Entry 7BFP (electron microscopy, 3.56 A resolution); this record covers chains A and B of the 4 polymer chains in the assembly.

Chain A:
Protein: Integrator complex subunit 9
Source organism: Homo sapiens
Reference sequence: Q9NV88 (INT9_HUMAN); residues 1-658 here = UniProt positions 1-658
Chain sequence (658 residues; row label = number of the first residue in the row):
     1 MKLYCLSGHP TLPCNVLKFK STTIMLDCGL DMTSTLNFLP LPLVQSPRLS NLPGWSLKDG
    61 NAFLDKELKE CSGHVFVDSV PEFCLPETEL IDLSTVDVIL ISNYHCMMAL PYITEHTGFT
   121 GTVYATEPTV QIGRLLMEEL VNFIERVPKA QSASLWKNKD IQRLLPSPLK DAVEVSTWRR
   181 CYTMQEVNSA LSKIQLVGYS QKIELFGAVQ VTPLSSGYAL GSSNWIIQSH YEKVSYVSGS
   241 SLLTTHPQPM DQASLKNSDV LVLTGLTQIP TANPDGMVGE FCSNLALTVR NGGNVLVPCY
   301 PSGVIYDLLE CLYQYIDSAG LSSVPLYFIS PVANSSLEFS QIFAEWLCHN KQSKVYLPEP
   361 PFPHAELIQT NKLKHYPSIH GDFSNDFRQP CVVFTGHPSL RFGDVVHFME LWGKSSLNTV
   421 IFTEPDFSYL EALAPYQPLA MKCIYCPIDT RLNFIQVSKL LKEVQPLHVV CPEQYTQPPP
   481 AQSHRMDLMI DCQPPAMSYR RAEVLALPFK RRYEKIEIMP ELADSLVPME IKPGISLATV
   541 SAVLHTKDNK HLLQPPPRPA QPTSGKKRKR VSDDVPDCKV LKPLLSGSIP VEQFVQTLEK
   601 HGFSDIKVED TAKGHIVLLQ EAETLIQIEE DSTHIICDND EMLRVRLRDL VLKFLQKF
Not modelled in the structure: 62-63, 344-371, 557-658
UniProt features mapped onto this chain:
  - motif: Lys566 to Arg570 (Nuclear localization signal)
  - binding site (1D-myo-inositol hexakisphosphate): Lys2, Phe19, Lys510, Arg511
  - cross-link: Lys58 (Glycyl lysine isopeptide (Lys-Gly) (interchain with G-Cter in SUMO2))
  - mutagenesis: Glu280 to Arg290 (Abolished interaction with BRAT1), Ser283 (S283M: Abolished interaction with BRAT1; S283R: Decreased interaction with INTS11 and BRAT1), Lys566 to Arg570 (Decreased localization in the nucleus), Thr633 to Ile635 (Abolished interaction with INTS11), Arg644 to Arg648 (Abolished interaction with INTS11), Arg644 (R644E: Abolished interaction with INTS11)

Chain B:
Protein: Integrator complex subunit 11
Source organism: Homo sapiens
Notes: EC 3.1.27.-
Reference sequence: Q5TA45 (INT11_HUMAN); residue numbers follow UniProt; this construct covers 1-600
Chain sequence (645 residues; row label = number of the first residue in the row; numbers below 1 keep their minus sign (Met-44 is residue -44)):
   -44 MDEKTTGWRG GHVVEGLAGE LEQLRARLEH HPQGQREPPP SGADPMPEIR VTPLGAGQDV
    16 GRSCILVSIA GKNVMLDCGM HMGFNDDRRF PDFSYITQNG RLTDFLDCVI ISHFHLDHCG
    76 ALPYFSEMVG YDGPIYMTHP TQAICPILLE DYRKIAVDKK GEANFFTSQM IKDCMKKVVA
   136 VHLHQTVQVD DELEIKAYYA GHVLGAAMFQ IKVGSESVVY TGDYNMTPDR HLGAAWIDKC
   196 RPNLLITEST YATTIRDSKR CRERDFLKKV HETVERGGKV LIPVFALGRA QELCILLETF
   256 WERMNLKVPI YFSTGLTEKA NHYYKLFIPW TNQKIRKTFV QRNMFEFKHI KAFDRAFADN
   316 PGPMVVFATP GMLHAGQSLQ IFRKWAGNEK NMVIMPGYCV QGTVGHKILS GQRKLEMEGR
   376 QVLEVKMQVE YMSFSAHADA KGIMQLVGQA EPESVLLVHG EAKKMEFLKQ KIEQELRVNC
   436 YMPANGETVT LLTSPSIPVG ISLGLLKREM AQGLLPEAKK PRLLHGTLIM KDSNFRLVSS
   496 EQALKELGLA EHQLRFTCRV HLHDTRKEQE TALRVYSHLK SVLKDHCVQH LPDGSVTVES
   556 VLLQAAAPSE DPGTKVLLVS WTYQDEELGS FLTSLLKKGL PQAPS
Not modelled in the structure: -44 to 1, 115-116, 472-475, 506-600
Construct notes: initiating methionine (-44); expression tag (-43 to 0); conflict Leu447 (Pro in Q5TA45)
Reported in the primary citation:
  - mutagenesis - E203Q: decreased catalytic activity

Interface between chain A and chain B:
Residue-residue contacts - 54 pairs, chain A then chain B:
  Tyr199(A) with Gln140(B)
  Ser200(A) with Thr141(B)
  Gln201(A) with His139(B)
  Lys202(A) with Glu149(B), salt bridge
  Tyr231(A) with Gly455(B)
  Glu338(A) with Val295(B)
  Ile342(A) with Leu281(B); Ile283(B), hydrophobic
  Phe509(A) with Leu458(B), hydrophobic
  Lys510(A) with Leu458(B), hydrogen bond (backbone-backbone)
  Arg511(A) with Ile456(B); Ser457(B); Arg491(B)
  Arg512(A) with Gly455(B); Ile456(B), hydrogen bond (backbone-backbone); Leu458(B)
  Tyr513(A) with Val454(B)
  Glu514(A) with Val454(B), hydrogen bond (backbone-backbone); Ile456(B); Leu492(B)
  Lys515(A) with Ile452(B)
  Ile516(A) with Ile452(B), hydrogen bond (backbone-backbone)
  Ile518(A) with Ser449(B); Pro450(B); Ser451(B)
  Leu522(A) with Ile452(B), hydrophobic
  Pro528(A) with Met485(B), hydrophobic
  Ile531(A) with Leu502(B), hydrophobic
  Gly534(A) with Met485(B); Lys486(B)
  Ile535(A) with Met485(B); Leu502(B), hydrophobic
  Ser536(A) with Leu483(B); Ile484(B); Met485(B), hydrogen bond (backbone-backbone)
  Leu537(A) with Leu483(B); Ile484(B), hydrophobic
  Ala538(A) with Gly481(B); Thr482(B); Leu483(B), hydrogen bond (backbone-backbone)
  Thr539(A) with His480(B); Gly481(B)
  Val540(A) with Leu479(B); His480(B); Gly481(B), hydrogen bond (backbone-backbone); Leu483(B), hydrophobic
  Ser541(A) with Leu479(B)
  Ala542(A) with Leu478(B); Leu479(B), hydrogen bond (backbone-backbone)
  Val543(A) with Arg477(B); Leu478(B)
  Leu544(A) with Leu461(B), hydrophobic
  His551(A) with Leu461(B); Met465(B)
Interface residues without a listed pair, chain A (34 interface residues in all): Ser525, Thr546, Pro556
Interface residues without a listed pair, chain B (35 interface residues in all): Pro284, Phe294, Pro453, Val493

Summary:
Chain A and chain B form an interface of 34 and 35 residues respectively, with 8 hydrogen bonds and 1 salt
bridge. Polar pairs include Lys202(A)-Glu149(B), Lys510(A)-Leu458(B) and Arg512(A)-Ile456(B). From UniProt: 4
residues binding 1D-myo-inositol hexakisphosphate and 24 mutagenesis sites on chain A. The paper reports that
E203Q of chain B reduces catalytic activity.
Chain A is Integrator complex subunit 9 and chain B is Integrator complex subunit 11, both from Homo sapiens;
the structure, Structure of the Integrator cleavage module with INTS4/9/11, was determined by electron
microscopy (same publication as 7BFQ).
